Entry 6OH6 (X-ray diffraction, 2.07 A resolution); this record covers chain A.

Chain A:
Name: Labdane-related diterpene synthase
Source organism: Streptomyces sp
Notes: EC 4.2.3.193
UniProtKB: A0A158RFK9 (A0A158RFK9_STRSQ); residue numbers follow UniProt; this construct covers 1-342
Sequence (342 residues; row label = number of the first residue in the row):
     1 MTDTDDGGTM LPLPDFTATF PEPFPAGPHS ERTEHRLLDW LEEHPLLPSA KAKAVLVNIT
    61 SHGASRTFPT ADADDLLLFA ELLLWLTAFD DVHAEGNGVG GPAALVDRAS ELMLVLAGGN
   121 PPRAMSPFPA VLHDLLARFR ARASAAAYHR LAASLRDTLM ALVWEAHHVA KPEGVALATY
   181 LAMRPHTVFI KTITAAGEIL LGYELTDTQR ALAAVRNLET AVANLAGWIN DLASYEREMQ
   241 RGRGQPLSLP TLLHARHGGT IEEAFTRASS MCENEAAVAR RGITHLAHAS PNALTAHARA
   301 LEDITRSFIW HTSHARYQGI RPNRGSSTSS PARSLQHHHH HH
Disordered / not traced: 1-9, 321-342
Bound ions: Mg2+ site 1: D90, E95 (together with pyrophosphate); Mg2+ site 2: E95 (together with pyrophosphate); Mg2+ site 3: N230, S234, E238 (together with pyrophosphate)
Ligand contacts: pyrophosphate (PPV): D90, E95, R184, T187, N230, S234, R237, E238, R316, Y317

In short:
Bound to chain A: pyrophosphate. D90 and E95 form the Mg2+ site 1. N230, S234 and E238 coordinate Mg2+ site 3.
Chain A is Labdane-related diterpene synthase (Streptomyces sp); the structure, Crystal structure of
(E)-biformene synthase LrdC from Streptomyces sp. strain K155 in complex with Mg and ..., was determined by
X-ray diffraction together with 6OH8 from the same study.
